PDB entry 9JIZ | X-ray diffraction, 1.30 A resolution | chains B and C of the 3 polymer chains in the assembly

# Chain B (and C)
Protein: Macrophage migration inhibitory factor
Source organism: Homo sapiens
Notes: EC 5.3.2.1, 5.3.3.12; chain C of this document is another copy of the same molecule, construct and numbering; everything in this record applies to it too
UniProt: P14174 (MIF_HUMAN); numbering as in UniProt (aligned over 1-115)
Chain sequence (115 residues; row label = number of the first residue in the row):
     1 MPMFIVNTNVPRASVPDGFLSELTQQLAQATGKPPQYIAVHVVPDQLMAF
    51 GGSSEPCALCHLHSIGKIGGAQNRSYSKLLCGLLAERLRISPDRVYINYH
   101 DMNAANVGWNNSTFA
Not modelled in the structure: 1
Sequence notes: engineered mutation His-61 (Ser in P14174), His-100 (Tyr in P14174)
Bound ions: Zn2+ site 1: His-61, His-100 (together with carbonate ion) (shared with 1 residue of chain A); Zn2+ site 2: His-63 (together with carbonate ion) (shared with His-61(C), His-100(C) of chain C)
Residues lining bound ligands: carbonate ion: His-61, His-63, His-100
Curated features (UniProtKB/Swiss-Prot):
  - active site: Pro-2 (Proton acceptor)
  - binding site (substrate): Lys-33, Ile-65, Asn-98
  - modified residue: Lys-78 (N6-acetyllysine)
  - mutagenesis: Asn-111 (N111C: Causes formation of interchain disulfide bonds with Cys-81 from another subunit)
What the authors report for this chain:
  - mutagenesis - S61H/Y100H: increased catalytic activity on zinc ions
  - mutagenesis - S61H/Y100H, Y100H: increased catalytic activity on Zn2+
  - mutagenesis - Y100H (Kd 8.9 uM): increased binding to Zn2+
  - mutagenesis - Y100H: increased catalytic activity on without the addition of zinc ions
  - mutagenesis - Y100H: decreased catalytic activity on Zn3-MIF(Y100H)

# How chain B and chain C interact
Pairs across the interface - 60 pairs, chain B then chain C:
  Met-3(B) / Leu-59(C)  hydrophobic
  Met-3(B) / Tyr-96(C)  hydrophobic
  Met-3(B) / Asn-98(C)
  Leu-20(B) / Leu-47(C)  hydrophobic
  Leu-20(B) / Met-48(C)
  Leu-20(B) / Ala-49(C)
  Thr-24(B) / Gly-52(C)
  Pro-35(B) / Gly-51(C)
  Gln-36(B) / Phe-50(C)
  Gln-36(B) / Gly-51(C)
  Tyr-37(B) / Tyr-96(C)  hydrogen bond (backbone-side chain)
  Ile-38(B) / Phe-50(C)
  Ile-38(B) / Gly-51(C)  hydrogen bond (backbone-backbone)
  Ala-39(B) / Ala-49(C)
  Ala-39(B) / Leu-59(C)  hydrophobic
  Val-40(B) / Met-48(C)
  Val-40(B) / Ala-49(C)  hydrogen bond (backbone-backbone)
  His-41(B) / Asn-7(C)
  His-41(B) / Gln-46(C)  hydrogen bond
  His-41(B) / Leu-47(C)
  His-41(B) / Met-48(C)
  His-41(B) / Leu-59(C)
  Val-42(B) / Leu-47(C)  hydrogen bond (backbone-backbone)
  Val-43(B) / Gln-46(C)
  His-63(B) / His-61(C)  hydrogen bond
  His-63(B) / Asn-98(C)
  His-63(B) / His-100(C)
  Met-102(B) / Asn-98(C)
  Met-102(B) / Tyr-99(C)
  Met-102(B) / His-100(C)
  Ala-105(B) / Asn-73(C)  hydrogen bond (backbone-side chain)
  Asn-106(B) / Ile-68(C)
  Asn-106(B) / Asn-73(C)  hydrogen bond
  Asn-106(B) / Ile-97(C)
  Asn-106(B) / Asn-98(C)
  Asn-106(B) / Tyr-99(C)  hydrogen bond (backbone-backbone)
  Val-107(B) / Ile-97(C)
  Val-107(B) / Asn-98(C)
  Gly-108(B) / Ser-77(C)
  Gly-108(B) / Val-95(C)
  Gly-108(B) / Tyr-96(C)
  Gly-108(B) / Ile-97(C)  hydrogen bond (backbone-backbone)
  Gly-108(B) / Tyr-99(C)
  Trp-109(B) / Phe-50(C)
  Trp-109(B) / Asp-93(C)  hydrogen bond (side chain-backbone)
  Trp-109(B) / Val-95(C)
  Trp-109(B) / Tyr-96(C)
  Asn-110(B) / Pro-92(C)  hydrogen bond (backbone-backbone)
  Asn-110(B) / Asp-93(C)
  Asn-111(B) / Arg-74(C)
  Asn-111(B) / Ser-77(C)
  Asn-111(B) / Lys-78(C)  hydrogen bond (backbone-backbone)
  Asn-111(B) / Cys-81(C)
  Asn-111(B) / Pro-92(C)
  Ser-112(B) / Arg-74(C)
  Ser-112(B) / Ser-77(C)  hydrogen bond (backbone-side chain)
  Thr-113(B) / Asn-73(C)
  Thr-113(B) / Arg-74(C)
  Thr-113(B) / Ser-77(C)
  Phe-114(B) / Tyr-96(C)  hydrophobic
Other interface residues (no listed pair), chain B (28 interface residues in all): Pro-2, Arg-12, Val-15, Ala-115
Other interface residues (no listed pair), chain C (27 interface residues in all): Gly-70, Gly-82, Arg-94

# Summary
The interface between chain B and chain C involves 28 residues on one side and 27 on the other, with 14
hydrogen bonds. Polar pairs include Tyr-37(B)/Tyr-96(C), His-41(B)/Gln-46(C) and His-63(B)/His-61(C). From the
paper: S61H/Y100H and Y100H of chain B increase catalytic activity on Zn2+; S61H/Y100H of chain B increase
catalytic activity on zinc ions.
Chain B and chain C are both Macrophage migration inhibitory factor (Homo sapiens); the structure, Macrophage
migration inhibitory factor S61H/Y100H mutant complexed with three Zinc ions (Zn3-MIF(S61H/Y100H)), was
determined by X-ray diffraction together with 9JIT, 9JIV, 9JIY and 9JJ0 from the same study.
